7DFW - chain A; structure by electron microscopy, 2.69 A resolution.

Chain A:
Name: NPC1-like intracellular cholesterol transporter 1
Source organism: Homo sapiens
Reference sequence: A0A0C4DFX6 (A0A0C4DFX6_HUMAN); residue numbers follow UniProt; this construct covers 1-1288
Chain sequence (1288 residues; numbered 1 to 1288; the number before each row is that of its first residue):
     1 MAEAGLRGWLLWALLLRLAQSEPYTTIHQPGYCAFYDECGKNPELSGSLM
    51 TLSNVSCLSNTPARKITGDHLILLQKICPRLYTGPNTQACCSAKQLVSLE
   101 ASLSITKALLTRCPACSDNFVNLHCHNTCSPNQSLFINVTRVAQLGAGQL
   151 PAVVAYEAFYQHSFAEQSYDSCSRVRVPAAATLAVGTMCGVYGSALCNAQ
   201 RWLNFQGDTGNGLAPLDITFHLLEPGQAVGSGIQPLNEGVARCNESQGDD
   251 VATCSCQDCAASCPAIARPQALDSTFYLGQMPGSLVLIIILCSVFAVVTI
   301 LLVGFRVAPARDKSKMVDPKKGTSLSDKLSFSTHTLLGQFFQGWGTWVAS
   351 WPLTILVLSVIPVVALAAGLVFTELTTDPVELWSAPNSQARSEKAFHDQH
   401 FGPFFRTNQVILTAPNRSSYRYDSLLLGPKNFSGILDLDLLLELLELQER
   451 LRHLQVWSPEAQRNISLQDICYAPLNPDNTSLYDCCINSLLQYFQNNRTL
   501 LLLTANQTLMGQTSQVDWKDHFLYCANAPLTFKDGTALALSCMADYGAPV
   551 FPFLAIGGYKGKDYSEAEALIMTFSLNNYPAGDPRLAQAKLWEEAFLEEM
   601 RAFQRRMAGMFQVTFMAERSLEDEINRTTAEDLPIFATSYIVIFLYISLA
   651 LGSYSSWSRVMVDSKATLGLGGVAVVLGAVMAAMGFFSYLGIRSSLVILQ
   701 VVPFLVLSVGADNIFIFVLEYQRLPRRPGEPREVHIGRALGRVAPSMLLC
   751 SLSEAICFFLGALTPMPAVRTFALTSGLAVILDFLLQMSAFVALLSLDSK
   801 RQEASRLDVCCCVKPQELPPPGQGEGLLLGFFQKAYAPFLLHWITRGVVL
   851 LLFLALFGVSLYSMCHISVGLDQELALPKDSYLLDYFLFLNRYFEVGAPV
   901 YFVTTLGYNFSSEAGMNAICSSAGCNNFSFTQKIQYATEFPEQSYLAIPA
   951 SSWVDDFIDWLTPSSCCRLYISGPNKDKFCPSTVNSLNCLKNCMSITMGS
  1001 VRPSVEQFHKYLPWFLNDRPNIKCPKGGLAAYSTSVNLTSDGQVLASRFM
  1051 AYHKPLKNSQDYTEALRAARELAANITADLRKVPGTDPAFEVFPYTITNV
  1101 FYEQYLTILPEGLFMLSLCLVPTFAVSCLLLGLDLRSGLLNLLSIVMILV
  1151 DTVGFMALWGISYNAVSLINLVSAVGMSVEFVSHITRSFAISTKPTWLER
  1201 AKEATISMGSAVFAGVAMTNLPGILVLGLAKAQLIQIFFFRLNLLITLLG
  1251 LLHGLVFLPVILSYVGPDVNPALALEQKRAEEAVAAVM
Not modelled in the structure: 1-331
Disulfides: C471-C485, C525-C542, C920-C925, C967-C993, C980-C989
Covalent attachments: N-acetylglucosamine (NAG) linked to N416, N431, N464, N479, N497, N506, N909, N927, N1037, N1075
Ligand contacts: phosphatidyl serine (P5S; O-[(R)-{[(2R)-2,3-bis(octadecanoyloxy)propyl]oxy}(hydroxy)phosphoryl]-L-serine): Y646, L649, A650, G652, S653, Y654, L719, Q722, G826, L827, L828, L829, F832, Y836, F1213, M1218, L1221, L1255, V1256
Reported in the primary citation:
  - binding site for cholesterol: L649, Y654, L827
  - binding site for phosphatidyl serine: Y646, G652, S653, Q722, L827, L828
  - contacts within the chain: R659-L818, R659-P819, M661-L807 (hydrophobic contact), V662-L818 (hydrophobic contact), V662-R801 (hydrogen bond), K665-D808, A666-D808, T667-D808, M661-D808 (backbone contact)
  - mutagenesis - L649R, L649R/Y654A: decreased localization
  - conformationally variable residues (order/disorder transition): G652 to T667, R801 to L828
  - mutagenesis - L649R/Y654A: decreased expression

Overview:
Ligands of chain A: phosphatidyl serine. N-acetylglucosamine is covalently linked to N416, N431, N464, N479,
N497 and N506 and 4 more. From the paper: a binding site for phosphatidyl serine at Y646, G652 and S653 among
others; L649R and L649R/Y654A reduce localization.
Chain A is NPC1-like intracellular cholesterol transporter 1 (Homo sapiens); the structure, Cryo_EM structure
of delta N-NPC1L1-CLR, was determined by electron microscopy, deposited together with 7DFZ and 7DF8.
